6UBN - chains A and C of the 4 polymer chains in the assembly; structure by X-ray diffraction, 2.15 A resolution.

Chain A (and C):
Molecule: Quinoprotein glycine oxidase
Organism: Pseudoalteromonas luteoviolacea DSM 6061
Notes: chain C of this document is another copy of the same molecule, construct and numbering; everything in this record applies to it too
UniProtKB: A0A161XU12 (A0A161XU12_9GAMM); residues 1-816 here = UniProt positions 1-816
Sequence (816 residues; numbered 1 to 816; the number before each row is that of its first residue):
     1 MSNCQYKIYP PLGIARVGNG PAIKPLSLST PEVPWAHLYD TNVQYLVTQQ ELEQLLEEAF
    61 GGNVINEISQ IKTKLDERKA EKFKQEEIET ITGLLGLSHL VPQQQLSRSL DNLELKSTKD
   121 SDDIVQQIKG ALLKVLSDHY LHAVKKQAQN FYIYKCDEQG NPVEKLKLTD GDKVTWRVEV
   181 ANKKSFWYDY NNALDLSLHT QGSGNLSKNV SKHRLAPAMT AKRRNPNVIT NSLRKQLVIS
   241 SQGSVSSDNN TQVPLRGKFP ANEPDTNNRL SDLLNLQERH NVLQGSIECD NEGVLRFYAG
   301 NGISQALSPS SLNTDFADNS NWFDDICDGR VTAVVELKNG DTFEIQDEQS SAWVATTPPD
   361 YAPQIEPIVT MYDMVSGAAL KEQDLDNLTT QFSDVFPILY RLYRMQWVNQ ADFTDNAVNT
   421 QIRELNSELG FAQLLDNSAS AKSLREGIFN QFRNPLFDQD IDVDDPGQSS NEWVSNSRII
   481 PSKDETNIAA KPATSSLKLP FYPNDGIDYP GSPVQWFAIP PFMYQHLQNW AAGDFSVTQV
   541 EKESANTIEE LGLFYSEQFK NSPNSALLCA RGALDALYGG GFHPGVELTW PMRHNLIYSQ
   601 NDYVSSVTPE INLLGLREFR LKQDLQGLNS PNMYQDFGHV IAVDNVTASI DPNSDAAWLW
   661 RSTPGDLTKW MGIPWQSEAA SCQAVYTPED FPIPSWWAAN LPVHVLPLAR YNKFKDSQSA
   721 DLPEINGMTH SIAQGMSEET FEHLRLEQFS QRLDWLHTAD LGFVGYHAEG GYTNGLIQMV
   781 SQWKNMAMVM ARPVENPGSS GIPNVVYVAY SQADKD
Not modelled in the structure: 1-3, 77-81, 117-122, 158-160, 263-277 (chain C: 1-3, 72-87, 116-123, 158-160, 263-277)
Covalently attached groups: covalent link Cys682-Trp697
Modified positions: Trp697 (6-[(carboxymethyl)amino]-7-hydroxy-L-tryptophan; TNQ)
Sequence notes: engineered mutation Glu678 (Asp in A0A161XU12)
Metal / ion sites: Mg2+: Asp360, Ala362, Ile365, Ala699, Asn700
Reported in the primary citation:
  - mutagenesis - D678E: decreased catalytic activity
  - mutagenesis - D678E: unchanged binding to glycine
  - conformationally variable residues (loop rearrangement): Tyr766, His767

How chain A and chain C interact:
Contacting residue pairs - 6 pairs, chain A then chain C:
  Pro309(A) - Pro309(C)
  Ser310(A) - Ile777(C)
  Ser310(A) - Gln778(C)  hydrogen bond
  Leu312(A) - Leu312(C)  hydrophobic
  Ile777(A) - Ser310(C)
  Gln778(A) - Ser310(C)  hydrogen bond

In short:
Chain A and chain C each contribute 5 residues to their interface; the contacts include 2 hydrogen bonds. Its
one hydrogen-bonded contact is Ser310(A)-Gln778(C). Asp360(A), Ala362(A), Ile365(A), Ala699(A) and Asn700(A)
coordinate Mg2+. From the paper: D678E of chain A reduces catalytic activity; conformational variability at
Tyr766(A) and His767(A).
Chain A and chain C are both Quinoprotein glycine oxidase (Pseudoalteromonas luteoviolacea DSM 6061); the
structure, Crystal structure of D678E GoxA bound to glycine, was determined by X-ray diffraction, deposited
together with 6UBR, 6UBZ, 6UC1 and 6UFQ.
